Entry 5O28 (X-ray diffraction, 1.89 A resolution); this record covers chains A and B.

Chain A:
Name: Bifunctional protein FolD
From: Escherichia coli (strain K12)
Notes: EC 1.5.1.5, 3.5.4.9
UniProt: P24186 (FOLD_ECOLI); residues 2-288 here = UniProt positions 2-288
Sequence (289 residues; row label = number of the first residue in the row; numbering starts at 0):
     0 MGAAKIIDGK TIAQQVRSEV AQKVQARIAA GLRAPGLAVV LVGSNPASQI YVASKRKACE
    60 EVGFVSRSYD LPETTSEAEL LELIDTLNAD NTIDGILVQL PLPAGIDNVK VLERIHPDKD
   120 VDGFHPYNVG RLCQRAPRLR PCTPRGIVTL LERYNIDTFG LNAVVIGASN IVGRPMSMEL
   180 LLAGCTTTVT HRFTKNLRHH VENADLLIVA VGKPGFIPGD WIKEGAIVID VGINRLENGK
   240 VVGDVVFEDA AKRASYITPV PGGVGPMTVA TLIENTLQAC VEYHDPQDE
Disordered / not traced: 0-1, 287-288
Differences from the reference sequence: initiating methionine (0); expression tag (1)
Modified positions: Lys4 (N-dimethyl-lysine; MLY); Lys22 (N-dimethyl-lysine; MLY); Lys194 (N-dimethyl-lysine; MLY)
Swiss-Prot annotation at these positions:
  - binding site (NADP(+)): Gly166 to Ser168, Ile232
Reported in the primary citation:
  - catalytic residues: Lys54
  - mutagenesis - G8S, K54N, K54DEL/R55DEL, Q98H: increased growth
  - mutagenesis - K54N, K54DEL/R55DEL: abolished catalytic activity (CYH activity)
  - mutagenesis - G8S, Q98H: decreased catalytic activity (CYH activity)
  - mutagenesis - Q98H: increased stability (proposed by the authors, not directly observed)
  - mutagenesis - G8S, K54N, K54DEL/R55DEL, Q98H: decreased catalytic activity (DH activity)

Chain B:
Name: Bifunctional protein FolD
From: Escherichia coli (strain K12)
Notes: EC 1.5.1.5, 3.5.4.9
UniProt: P24186 (FOLD_ECOLI); residues 2-288 here = UniProt positions 2-288
Sequence (289 residues; numbered 0 to 288; the number before each row is that of its first residue; numbering starts at 0):
     0 MGAAKIIDGK TIAQQVRSEV AQKVQARIAA GLRAPGLAVV LVGSNPASQI YVASKRKACE
    60 EVGFVSRSYD LPETTSEAEL LELIDTLNAD NTIDGILVQL PLPAGIDNVK VLERIHPDKD
   120 VDGFHPYNVG RLCQRAPRLR PCTPRGIVTL LERYNIDTFG LNAVVIGASN IVGRPMSMEL
   180 LLAGCTTTVT HRFTKNLRHH VENADLLIVA VGKPGFIPGD WIKEGAIVID VGINRLENGK
   240 VVGDVVFEDA AKRASYITPV PGGVGPMTVA TLIENTLQAC VEYHDPQDE
Disordered / not traced: 0, 286-288
Differences from the reference sequence: initiating methionine (0); expression tag (1)
Modified positions: Lys194 (N-dimethyl-lysine; MLY); Lys212 (N-dimethyl-lysine; MLY); Lys222 (N-dimethyl-lysine; MLY)
Swiss-Prot annotation at these positions:
  - binding site (NADP(+)): Gly166 to Ser168, Ile232

Interface between chain A and chain B:
Contacting residue pairs (79; chain A residue first):
  Val108(A) with Arg130(B)
  Glu112(A) with Tyr126(B), hydrogen bond; Arg130(B), salt bridge
  Phe123(A) with Gln133(B)
  Pro125(A) with Pro125(B); Tyr126(B); Gly129(B); Arg130(B)
  Tyr126(A) with Glu112(B), hydrogen bond; Pro125(B), hydrophobic
  Val128(A) with Cys132(B), hydrophobic
  Gly129(A) with Pro125(B); Gly129(B)
  Arg130(A) with Val108(B); Glu112(B), salt bridge; Pro125(B)
  Cys132(A) with Val128(B), hydrophobic; Cys132(B), hydrophobic; Asn169(B); Arg173(B), hydrogen bond (backbone-side chain); Met177(B), hydrophobic
  Gln133(A) with Phe123(B), hydrogen bond (side chain-backbone); Pro125(B); Val128(B); Asn169(B), hydrogen bond (backbone-side chain)
  Arg134(A) with Ala167(B), hydrogen bond (side chain-backbone); Ser168(B); Asn169(B), hydrogen bond; Arg173(B)
  Phe158(A) with Phe192(B), hydrophobic
  Gly159(A) with Phe192(B); Lys194(B)
  Asn161(A) with Lys194(B); His199(B), hydrogen bond
  Ala167(A) with Arg134(B), hydrogen bond (backbone-side chain)
  Ser168(A) with Arg134(B)
  Asn169(A) with Gln133(B), hydrogen bond (backbone-side chain); Arg134(B), hydrogen bond
  Arg173(A) with Cys132(B), hydrogen bond (side chain-backbone); Gln133(B); Arg134(B); Met177(B); Leu180(B); Leu181(B)
  Ser176(A) with Met177(B)
  Met177(A) with Ser176(B); Met177(B), hydrophobic
  Leu180(A) with Arg173(B); Val188(B), hydrophobic; His190(B)
  Leu181(A) with Arg173(B)
  Gly183(A) with His190(B); Phe192(B)
  Cys184(A) with His190(B), hydrogen bond (backbone-side chain)
  Thr185(A) with Val188(B); His190(B); Thr193(B), hydrogen bond; His199(B)
  Thr186(A) with Thr186(B); Thr187(B); Val188(B), hydrogen bond (backbone-backbone)
  Thr187(A) with Thr186(B); Thr187(B), hydrogen bond
  Val188(A) with Leu180(B), hydrophobic; Thr185(B); Thr186(B), hydrogen bond (backbone-backbone)
  His190(A) with Leu180(B); Gly183(B); Cys184(B), hydrogen bond (side chain-backbone); Thr185(B)
  Phe192(A) with Phe158(B), hydrophobic; Gly159(B); Gly183(B)
  Thr193(A) with Thr185(B), hydrogen bond
  Lys194(A) with Gly159(B)
  His198(A) with Asn202(B)
  His199(A) with Asn161(B); Thr185(B)
  Asp204(A) with Lys194(B)
Also at the interface, not in a pair above, chain A (40 interface residues in all): His124, Leu160, Pro174, Thr189, Asn202
Also at the interface, not in a pair above, chain B (39 interface residues in all): His124, Leu160, Thr189, His198, Asp204

In short:
40 residues of chain A face 39 of chain B across their interface, with 19 hydrogen bonds and 2 salt bridges.
Polar pairs include Glu112(A)-Arg130(B), Arg130(A)-Glu112(B) and Glu112(A)-Tyr126(B). From the paper: the
catalytic residue Lys54(A); G8S, K54N and K54DEL/R55DEL of chain A, among others, increase growth.
Here chain A is Bifunctional protein FolD and chain B is Bifunctional protein FolD, both from Escherichia coli
(strain K12). Entry 5O28 (E. coli FolD apo) was determined by X-ray diffraction, deposited together with 5O2A.
